Entry 6B48 (electron microscopy, 3.60 A resolution); this record covers chains D and M of the 11 polymer chains in the assembly.

# Chain D
Molecule: CRISPR-associated protein Csy3
From: Pseudomonas aeruginosa (strain UCBPP-PA14)
UniProtKB: Q02MM1 (CSY3_PSEAB); numbering as in UniProt (aligned over 1-342)
Amino-acid sequence (344 residues; numbered -1 to 342; the number before each row is that of its first residue; numbers below 1 keep their minus sign (Met-1 is residue -1)):
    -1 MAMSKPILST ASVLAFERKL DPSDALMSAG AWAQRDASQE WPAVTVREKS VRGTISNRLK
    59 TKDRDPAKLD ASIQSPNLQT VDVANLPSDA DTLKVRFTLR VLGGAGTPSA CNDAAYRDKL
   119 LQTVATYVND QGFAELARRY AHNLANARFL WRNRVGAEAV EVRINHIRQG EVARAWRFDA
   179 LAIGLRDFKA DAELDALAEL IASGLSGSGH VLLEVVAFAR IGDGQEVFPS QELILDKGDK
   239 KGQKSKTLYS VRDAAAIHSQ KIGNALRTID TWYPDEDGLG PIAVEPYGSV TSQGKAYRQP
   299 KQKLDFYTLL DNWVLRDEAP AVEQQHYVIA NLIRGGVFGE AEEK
Disordered / not traced: -1 to 5, 339-342
Construct notes: initiating methionine (-1); expression tag (0)

# Chain M
Molecule: Pseudomonas aeruginosa strain SMC4485 CRISPR repeat sequence
From: Pseudomonas aeruginosa
Sequence (60 nucleotides; each row starts with the number of its first residue):
     1 CUAAGAAAUU CACGGCGGGC UUGAUGUCCG CGUCUACCUG GUUCACUGCC GUGUAGGCAG

# Chain D / chain M interface
Residue-residue contacts (42; chain D residue first):
  Ala13(D) - C29(M)  base contact
  Phe14(D) - C29(M)  hydrogen bond to the sugar
  Glu15(D) - G30(M)  phosphate contact
  Arg16(D) - G30(M)  salt bridge to the phosphate
  Arg16(D) - C31(M)  salt bridge to the phosphate
  Val49(D) - C37(M)  sugar contact
  Arg50(D) - C37(M)  hydrogen bond to the sugar
  Arg50(D) - C38(M)  phosphate contact
  Arg50(D) - U39(M)  sugar contact
  Arg50(D) - G41(M)  base contact
  Gly51(D) - C37(M)  sugar contact
  Thr52(D) - C38(M)  hydrogen bond to the phosphate
  Gln77(D) - C37(M)  base contact
  Val79(D) - C37(M)  base contact
  Trp149(D) - G32(M)  stacking on the base
  Arg150(D) - C34(M)  hydrogen bond to the phosphate
  Arg150(D) - U35(M)  salt bridge to the phosphate
  Arg150(D) - A36(M)  salt bridge to the phosphate
  Ser228(D) - U33(M)  phosphate contact
  Ser228(D) - C34(M)  hydrogen bond to the phosphate
  Gln229(D) - U33(M)  base contact
  Gln229(D) - C34(M)  hydrogen bond to the phosphate
  Glu230(D) - U33(M)  base contact
  Leu231(D) - U33(M)  base contact
  Lys244(D) - U35(M)  phosphate contact
  Gln258(D) - C31(M)  phosphate contact
  Gln258(D) - U33(M)  hydrogen bond to the phosphate
  Lys259(D) - G32(M)  sugar contact
  Lys259(D) - U33(M)  phosphate contact
  Lys259(D) - C34(M)  salt bridge to the phosphate
  Asn262(D) - G32(M)  hydrogen bond to the phosphate
  Arg265(D) - C31(M)  sugar contact
  Arg265(D) - G32(M)  salt bridge to the phosphate
  Glu283(D) - C31(M)  phosphate contact
  Glu283(D) - G32(M)  phosphate contact
  Thr289(D) - G32(M)  sugar contact
  Ser290(D) - G32(M)  base contact
  Arg332(D) - G30(M)  sugar contact
  Arg332(D) - C31(M)  sugar contact
  Gly334(D) - C29(M)  hydrogen bond to the sugar
  Gly334(D) - G30(M)  sugar contact
  Val335(D) - G30(M)  base contact
Interface residues without a listed pair, chain D (36 interface residues in all): Ser48, Ser54, Pro74, Leu76, Phe226, Pro227, Ser243, His256, Gly333
Interface residues without a listed pair, chain M (13 interface residues in all): G40

# Summary
36 residues of chain D and 13 residues of chain M are in contact; the contacts include 9 hydrogen bonds, 6
salt bridges and 1 aromatic stacking contact. Polar pairs include Phe14(D)-C29(M), Arg50(D)-C37(M) and
Gly334(D)-C29(M).
Here chain D is CRISPR-associated protein Csy3 (Pseudomonas aeruginosa (strain UCBPP-PA14)) and chain M is
Pseudomonas aeruginosa strain SMC4485 CRISPR repeat sequence (Pseudomonas aeruginosa). Entry 6B48 (Cryo-EM
structure of Type I-F CRISPR crRNA-guided Csy surveillance complex with bound anti-CRISPR protein AcrF10) was
determined by electron microscopy, deposited together with 6B44, 6B45, 6B46 and 6B47.
